8D53 - chains G and H of the 6 polymer chains in the assembly; structure by X-ray diffraction, 3.24 A resolution.

[Chain G]
Molecule: Envelope glycoprotein gp120
From: Human immunodeficiency virus 1
Sequence (446 residues; numbered 30 to 506 plus 1 insertion-coded residue; 32 numbers in that range are skipped by the numbering (no residue carries them; nothing is unmodelled there); the number before each row is that of its first residue):
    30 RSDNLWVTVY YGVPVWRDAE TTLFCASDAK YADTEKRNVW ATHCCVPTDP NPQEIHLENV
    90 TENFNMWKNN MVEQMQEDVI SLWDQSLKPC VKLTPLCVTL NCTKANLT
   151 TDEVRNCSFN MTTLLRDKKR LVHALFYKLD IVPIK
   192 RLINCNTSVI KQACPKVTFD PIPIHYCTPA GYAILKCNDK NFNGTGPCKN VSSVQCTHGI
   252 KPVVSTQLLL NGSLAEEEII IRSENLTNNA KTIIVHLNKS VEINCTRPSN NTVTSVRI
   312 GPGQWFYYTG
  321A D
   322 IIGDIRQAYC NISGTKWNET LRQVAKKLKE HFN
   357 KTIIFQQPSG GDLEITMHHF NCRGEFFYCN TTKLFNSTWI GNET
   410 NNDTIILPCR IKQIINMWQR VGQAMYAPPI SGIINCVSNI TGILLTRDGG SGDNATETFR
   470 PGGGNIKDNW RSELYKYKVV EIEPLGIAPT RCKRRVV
Cystine bridges: Cys54-Cys74, Cys119-Cys205, Cys126-Cys196, Cys131-Cys157, Cys218-Cys247, Cys228-Cys239, Cys296-Cys331, Cys378-Cys445, Cys385-Cys418
Covalent attachments: glycan linked to Asn88, Asn262, Asn332, Asn339; N-acetylglucosamine (NAG) linked to Asn130, Asn156, Asn160, Asn197, Asn234, Asn241, Asn289, Asn295, Asn301, Asn386, Asn448

[Chain H]
Molecule: PGT124 Fab Heavy Chain
From: Homo sapiens
Notes: antibody fragment or engineered binder
Sequence (229 residues; each row starts with the number of its first residue; note: 4 numbers in that range are skipped by the numbering (no residue carries them; nothing is unmodelled there); a row labelled like 82A-82C holds insertion residues (82A, then the next letters in order)):
     1 QVQLQESGPG LVRPSETLSV TCIVSGGSIS NYYWTWIRQS PGKGLEWIGY ISDRETTTYN
    61 PSLNSRAVIS RDTSKNQLSL QL
82A-82C RSV
    83 TTADTAIYFC ATARRGQR
100A-100P IYGVVSFGEFFYYYYM
   101 DVWGKGTAVT VSSASTKGPS VFPLAPSS
   133 GGTAALGCLV KDYFPEPVTV SWNSGALTSG VHTFPAVLQS SGLYSLSSVV TVPSSSLGTQ
   193 TYICNVNHKP SNTKVDKKVE PK
Cystine bridges: Cys22-Cys92, Cys140-Cys196

[Chain G / chain H interface]
Residue-residue contacts - 12 pairs, chain G then chain H:
  Asp325(G) - Tyr100B(H)
  Arg327(G) - Tyr100B(H)  hydrogen bond (side chain-backbone)
  Arg327(G) - Gly100C(H)
  Arg327(G) - Val100D(H)
  Arg327(G) - Glu100I(H)  salt bridge
  Gln328(G) - Phe100G(H)
  Gln328(G) - Glu100I(H)  hydrogen bond (backbone-side chain)
  Tyr330(G) - Val100D(H)  hydrophobic
  Tyr330(G) - Phe100G(H)  hydrophobic
  Ile415(G) - Val100D(H)  hydrophobic
  Ile415(G) - Phe100G(H)  hydrophobic
  Pro417(G) - Phe100G(H)  hydrophobic
Interface residues without a listed pair, chain G (8 interface residues in all): Ile326, Leu416

[Overview]
Chain G and chain H form an interface of 8 and 5 residues respectively, with 2 hydrogen bonds and 1 salt
bridge. Polar pairs include Arg327(G)-Glu100I(H), Arg327(G)-Tyr100B(H) and Gln328(G)-Glu100I(H).
N-acetylglucosamine is covalently linked to Asn88(G), Asn130(G), Asn156(G), Asn160(G), Asn197(G) and Asn234(G)
and 9 more.
Chain G is Envelope glycoprotein gp120 (Human immunodeficiency virus 1) and chain H is PGT124 Fab Heavy Chain
(Homo sapiens); the structure, Crystal Structure of Mosaic HIV-1 Envelope (MosM3.3) in Complex with antibodies
PGT124 and 35O22 at 3.25 ..., was determined by X-ray diffraction.
